Entry 8REE (electron microscopy, 3.80 A resolution); this record covers chains D and N of the 9 polymer chains in the assembly.

# Chain D
Name: DNA-directed RNA polymerase subunit beta'
Organism: Escherichia coli K-12
UniProtKB: P0A8T7 (RPOC_ECOLI); residue numbers follow UniProt; this construct covers 4-1376
Amino-acid sequence (1373 residues; row label = number of the first residue in the row):
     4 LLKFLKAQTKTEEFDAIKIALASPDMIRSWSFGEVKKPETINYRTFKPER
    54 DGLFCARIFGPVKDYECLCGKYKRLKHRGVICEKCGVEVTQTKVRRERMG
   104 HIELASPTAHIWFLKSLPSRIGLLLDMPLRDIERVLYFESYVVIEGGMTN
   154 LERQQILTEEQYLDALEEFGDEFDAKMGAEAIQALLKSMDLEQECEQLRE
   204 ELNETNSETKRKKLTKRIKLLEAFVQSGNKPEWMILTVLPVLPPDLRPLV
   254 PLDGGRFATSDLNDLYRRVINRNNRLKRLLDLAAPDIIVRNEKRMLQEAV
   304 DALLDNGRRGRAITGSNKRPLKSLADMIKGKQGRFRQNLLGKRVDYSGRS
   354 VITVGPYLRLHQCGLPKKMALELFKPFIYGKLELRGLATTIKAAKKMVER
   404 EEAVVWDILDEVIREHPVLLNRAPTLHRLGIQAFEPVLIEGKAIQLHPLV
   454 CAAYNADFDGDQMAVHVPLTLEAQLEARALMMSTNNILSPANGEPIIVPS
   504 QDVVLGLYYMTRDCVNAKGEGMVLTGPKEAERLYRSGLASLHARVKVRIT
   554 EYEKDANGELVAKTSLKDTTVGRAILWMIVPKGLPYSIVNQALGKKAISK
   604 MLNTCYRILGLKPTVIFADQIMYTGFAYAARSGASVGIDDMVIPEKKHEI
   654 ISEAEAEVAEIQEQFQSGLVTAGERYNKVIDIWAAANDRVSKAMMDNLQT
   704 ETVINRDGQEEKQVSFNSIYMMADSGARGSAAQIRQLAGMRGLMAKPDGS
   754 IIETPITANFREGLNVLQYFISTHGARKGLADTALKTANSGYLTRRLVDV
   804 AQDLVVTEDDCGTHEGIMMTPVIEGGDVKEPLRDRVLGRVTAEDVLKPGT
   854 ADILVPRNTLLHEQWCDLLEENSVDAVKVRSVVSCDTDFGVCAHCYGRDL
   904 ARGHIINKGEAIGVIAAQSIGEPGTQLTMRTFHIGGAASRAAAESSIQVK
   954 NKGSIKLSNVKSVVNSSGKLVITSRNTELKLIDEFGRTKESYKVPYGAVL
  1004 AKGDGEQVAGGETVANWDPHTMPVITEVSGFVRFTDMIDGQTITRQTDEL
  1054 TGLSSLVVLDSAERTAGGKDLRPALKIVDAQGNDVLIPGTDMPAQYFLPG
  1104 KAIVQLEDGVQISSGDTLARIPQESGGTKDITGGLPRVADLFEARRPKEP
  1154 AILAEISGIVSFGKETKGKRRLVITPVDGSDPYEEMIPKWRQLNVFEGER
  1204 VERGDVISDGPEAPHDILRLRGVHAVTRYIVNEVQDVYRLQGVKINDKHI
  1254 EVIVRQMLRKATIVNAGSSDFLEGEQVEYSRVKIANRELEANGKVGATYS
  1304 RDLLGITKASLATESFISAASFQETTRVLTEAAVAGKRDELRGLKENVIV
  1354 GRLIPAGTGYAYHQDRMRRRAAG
Unresolved in the structure: 933-944, 1050-1056, 1068-1074, 1089-1096, 1127-1135
Metal / ion sites: Zn2+ site 1: Cys70, Leu71, Cys88; Mg2+: Asp460, Asp462, Asp464 (shared with 1 residue of chain R); Zn2+ site 2: Cys888, Cys898
Swiss-Prot annotation at these positions:
  - binding site (Zn(2+)): Cys70, Cys72, Cys85, Cys88, Cys814, Cys888, Cys895, Cys898
  - binding site (Mg(2+)): Asp460, Asp462, Asp464
  - modified residue: Lys983 (N6-acetyllysine)
  - mutagenesis: Gln504 (Q504P: Resistant to antibiotics salinamide A and B), Asn690 (N690D: Resistant to antibiotics salinamide A and B), Met697 (M697V: Resistant to antibiotics salinamide A and B), Ala735 (A735T: Resistant to antibiotics salinamide A and B), Arg738 (R738C/H/P/S: Resistant to antibiotics salinamide A and B), Ala748 (A748E: Resistant to antibiotics salinamide A and B), Pro758 (P758S/T: Resistant to antibiotics salinamide A and B), Phe763 (F763C: Resistant to antibiotics salinamide A and B), Ser775 (S775A: Resistant to antibiotics salinamide A and B), Ala779 (A779T/V: Resistant to antibiotics salinamide A and B), Arg780 (R780C: Resistant to antibiotics salinamide A and B), Gly782 (G782A/C: Resistant to antibiotics salinamide A and B), 1 further mutagenesis entry in UniProt

# Chain N
Molecule: 45-nt DNA strand
Organism: Klebsiella oxytoca
Sequence (45 nucleotides; numbered -29 to 25; 10 numbers in that range are skipped by the numbering (no residue carries them; nothing is unmodelled there); the number before each row is that of its first residue; numbers below 1 keep their minus sign (DG-29 is residue -29)):
   -29 GCTGGCACGACTTTTGCACTCG
     3 ATCGAATGCTGTTGCACATTCAT

# Interface between chain D and chain N
Contacting residue pairs (12):
  Leu120(D) - DT15(N)  sugar contact
  Arg278(D) - DG-8(N)  hydrogen bond to the base
  Arg281(D) - DC-11(N)  sugar contact
  Arg281(D) - DT-10(N)  base contact
  Leu285(D) - DT-10(N)  phosphate contact
  Arg1148(D) - DT12(N)  hydrogen bond to the phosphate
  Arg1148(D) - DG13(N)  salt bridge to the phosphate
  Thr1169(D) - DT22(N)  phosphate contact
  Lys1170(D) - DT22(N)  phosphate contact
  Gly1171(D) - DT22(N)  hydrogen bond to the phosphate
  Lys1172(D) - DT21(N)  phosphate contact
  Lys1172(D) - DT22(N)  hydrogen bond to the phosphate
Other interface residues (no listed pair), chain N (9 interface residues in all): DC-9

# In short
Chain D and chain N each contribute 9 residues to their interface, with 4 hydrogen bonds and 1 salt bridge.
Polar contacts include Arg278(D)-DG-8(N), Arg1148(D)-DT12(N) and Gly1171(D)-DT22(N). From UniProt: 8
Zn2+-binding residues, 3 Mg2+-binding residues and 13 mutagenesis sites on chain D.
Here chain D is DNA-directed RNA polymerase subunit beta' (Escherichia coli K-12) and chain N is a 45-nt DNA
strand (Klebsiella oxytoca). Entry 8REE (Cryo-EM structure of bacterial RNA polymerase-sigma54 initial
transcribing complex - 9nt complex) was determined by electron microscopy together with 8RE4, 8REA, 8REB, 8REC
and 8RED from the same study.
